Entry 8YON (electron microscopy, 6.73 A resolution (low resolution: residue-level contacts below are approximate; hydrogen-bond / salt-bridge calls are withheld)); this record covers chains D and E of the 6 polymer chains in the assembly.

== Chain D ==
Molecule: DNA topoisomerase (ATP-hydrolyzing)
Organism: Enterobacteria phage T6
Notes: EC 5.6.2.2
Reference sequence: A0A346FJ89 (A0A346FJ89_BPT6); residues 1-605 here = UniProt positions 1-605
Sequence (611 residues; each row starts with the number of its first residue):
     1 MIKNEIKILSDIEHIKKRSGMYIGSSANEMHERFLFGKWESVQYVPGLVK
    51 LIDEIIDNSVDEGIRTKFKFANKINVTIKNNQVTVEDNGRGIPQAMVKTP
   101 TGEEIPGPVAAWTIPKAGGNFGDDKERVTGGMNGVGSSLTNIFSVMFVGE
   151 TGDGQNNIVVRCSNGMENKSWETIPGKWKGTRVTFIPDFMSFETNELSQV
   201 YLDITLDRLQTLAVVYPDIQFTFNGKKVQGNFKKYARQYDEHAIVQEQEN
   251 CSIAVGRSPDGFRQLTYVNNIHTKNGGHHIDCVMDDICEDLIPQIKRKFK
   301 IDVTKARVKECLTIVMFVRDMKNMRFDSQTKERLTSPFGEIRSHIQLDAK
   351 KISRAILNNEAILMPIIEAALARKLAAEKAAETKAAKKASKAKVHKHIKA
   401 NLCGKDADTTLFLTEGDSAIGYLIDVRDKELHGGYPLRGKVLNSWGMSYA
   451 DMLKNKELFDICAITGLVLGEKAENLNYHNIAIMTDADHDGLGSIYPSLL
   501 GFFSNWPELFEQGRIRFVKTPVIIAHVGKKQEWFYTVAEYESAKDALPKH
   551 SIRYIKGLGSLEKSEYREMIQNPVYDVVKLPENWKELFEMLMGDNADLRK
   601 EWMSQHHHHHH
Disordered / not traced: 606-611
Sequence notes: expression tag (606-611)
Small-molecule neighbours: AMP-PNP (ANP; phosphoaminophosphonic acid-adenylate ester): Glu54, Ile55, Asp57, Asn58, Ser59, Asp61, Glu62, Arg65, Ile92, Trp112, Gly119, Asn120, Gly131, Met132, Asn133, Gly134, Val135, Gly136, Ser137, Thr181, Val183, Gln329, Lys331

== Chain E ==
Molecule: 52-nt DNA strand
Sequence (52 nucleotides; numbered 1 to 52; the number before each row is that of its first residue):
     1 ATGCATATATATGTATATGTATGTGTGTATATATACACATATATATATAT
    51 AT
Disordered / not traced: 1-2

== Chain D / chain E interface ==
Contacting residue pairs (8; chain D residue first):
  Val441(D) with DA37(E)
  Leu442(D) with DC36(E); DA37(E)
  Asn443(D) with DA37(E); DC38(E)
  Ala596(D) with DA39(E); DT40(E)
  Arg599(D) with DA39(E)
Interface residues without a listed pair, chain D (6 interface residues in all): Lys440

== In short ==
The interface between chain D and chain E involves 6 residues on one side and 5 on the other. Chain D binds
AMP-PNP.
Chain D is DNA topoisomerase (ATP-hydrolyzing) (Enterobacteria phage T6) and chain E is a 52-nt DNA strand;
the structure, structure of phage T6 full-length topoisomerase II bound with DNA, was determined by electron
microscopy together with 8YLU, 8YO3, 8YO4, 8YO5, 8YO7 and 8YOD from the same study.
